Entry 3RGO (X-ray diffraction, 1.93 A resolution); this record covers chain A.

== Chain A ==
Protein: Protein-tyrosine phosphatase mitochondrial 1
Organism: Mus musculus
Notes: EC 3.1.3.16, 3.1.3.48
Reference sequence: Q66GT5 (PTPM1_MOUSE); residues 7-163 here correspond to UniProt positions 37-193 (UniProt number = residue number + 30)
Sequence (157 residues; each row starts with the number of its first residue):
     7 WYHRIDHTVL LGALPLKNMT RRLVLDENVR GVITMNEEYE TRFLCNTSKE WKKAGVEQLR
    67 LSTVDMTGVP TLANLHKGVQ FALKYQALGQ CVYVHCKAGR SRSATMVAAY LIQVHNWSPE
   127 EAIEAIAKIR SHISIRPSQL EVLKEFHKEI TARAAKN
Curated features (UniProtKB/Swiss-Prot):
  - active site: Cys102 (Phosphocysteine intermediate)
  - modified residue: Lys55 (N6-succinyllysine)

== Summary ==
From UniProt: active-site residue Cys102.
Chain A is Protein-tyrosine phosphatase mitochondrial 1 (Mus musculus); the structure, Crystal Structure of
PTPMT1, was determined by X-ray diffraction (same publication as 3RGQ).
